Entry 3AFR (X-ray diffraction, 2.00 A resolution); this record covers chains A and C.

[Chain A]
Name: Vitamin D3 receptor
From: Rattus norvegicus
Notes: fragment: Ligand binding domain, residues 116-423; engineered mutation(s): deletion mutant, residues 165-211
UniProt: P13053 (VDR_RAT); residue numbers follow UniProt; this construct covers 116-164, 212-423
Sequence (271 residues; numbered 106 to 423; 47 numbers in that range are skipped by the numbering (no residue carries them; nothing is unmodelled there); the number before each row is that of its first residue):
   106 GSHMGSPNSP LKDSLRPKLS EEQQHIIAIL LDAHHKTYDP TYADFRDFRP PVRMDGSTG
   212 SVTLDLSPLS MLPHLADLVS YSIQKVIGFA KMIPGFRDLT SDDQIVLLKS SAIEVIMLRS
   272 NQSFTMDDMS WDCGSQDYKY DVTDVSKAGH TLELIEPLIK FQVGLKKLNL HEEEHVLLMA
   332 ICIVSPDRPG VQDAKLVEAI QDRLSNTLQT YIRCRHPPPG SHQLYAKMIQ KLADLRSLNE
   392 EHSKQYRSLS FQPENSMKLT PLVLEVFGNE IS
Disordered / not traced: 106-122, 160-164, 212-217, 421-423
Differences from the reference sequence: expression tag (106-115)
Residues lining bound ligands: 22S-butyl-1a,24R-dihydroxyvitamin D3 (ICJ; (1R,3S,5Z)-5-[(2E)-2-{(1R,3aS,7aR)-1-[(1R,2S,4R)-2-butyl-4-hydroxy-1,5-dimethylhexyl]-7a-methyloctahydro-4H-inden-4-yli dene}ethylidene]-4-methylidenecyclohexane-1,3-diol): Y143, Y147, L223, L226, A227, L229, V230, S233, I264, I267, R270, S271, S274, W282, C284, Y291, V296, A299, H301, L305, I306, L309, H393, L400, L410, V414, F418
Curated features (UniProtKB/Swiss-Prot):
  - region: K242 to K260 (Interaction with coactivator LXXLL motif)
  - motif: P412 to N420 (9aaTAD)
  - binding site (calcitriol): Y143, S233, R270, S274, H301, H393

[Chain C]
Name: 13-meric peptide from Mediator of RNA polymerase II transcription subunit 1
Notes: fragment: DRIP205 NR2 BOX peptide, residues 624-636
UniProt: A1L0Z0 (MED1_XENTR); residues 625-637 here correspond to UniProt positions 624-636 (UniProt number = residue number - 1)
Sequence (13 residues; row label = number of the first residue in the row):
   625 KNHPMLMNLL KDN
Disordered / not traced: 636-637
Curated features (UniProtKB/Swiss-Prot):
  - motif: L630 to L634 (LXXLL motif 2)

[How chain A and chain C interact]
Contacting residue pairs - 17 pairs, chain A then chain C:
  I238(A) - L630(C)  hydrophobic
  I238(A) - L633(C)
  I238(A) - L634(C)  hydrophobic
  K242(A) - L633(C)  hydrogen bond (side chain-backbone)
  K242(A) - L634(C)
  K242(A) - K635(C)
  S252(A) - M631(C)
  Q255(A) - L634(C)
  I256(A) - L630(C)  hydrophobic
  I256(A) - L634(C)
  K260(A) - H627(C)  hydrogen bond
  P412(A) - M629(C)
  L413(A) - M629(C)
  E416(A) - H627(C)
  E416(A) - P628(C)
  E416(A) - M629(C)  hydrogen bond (side chain-backbone)
  E416(A) - L630(C)  hydrogen bond (side chain-backbone)
Also at the interface, not in a pair above, chain A (13 interface residues in all): Q235, F247, L259, V417
Also at the interface, not in a pair above, chain C (9 interface residues in all): N626

[In short]
13 residues of chain A and 9 residues of chain C are in contact; the contacts include 4 hydrogen bonds. Among
the polar pairs are K242(A)-L633(C), K260(A)-H627(C) and E416(A)-M629(C). Ligands of chain A:
22S-butyl-1a,24R-dihydroxyvitamin D3. From UniProt: 6 calcitriol-binding residues on chain A.
Here chain A is Vitamin D3 receptor (Rattus norvegicus) and chain C is 13-meric peptide from Mediator of RNA
polymerase II transcription subunit 1. Entry 3AFR (Crystal Structure of
VDR-LBD/22S-Butyl-1a,24R-dihydroxyvitamin D3 complex) was determined by X-ray diffraction.
